Entry 3W5M (X-ray diffraction, 1.80 A resolution); this record covers chain A.

== Chain A ==
Protein: Putative rhamnosidase
From: Streptomyces avermitilis
Notes: EC 3.2.1.40
UniProtKB: Q82PP4 (Q82PP4_STRAW); numbering as in UniProt (aligned over 1-1030)
Amino-acid sequence (1043 residues; row label = number of the first residue in the row):
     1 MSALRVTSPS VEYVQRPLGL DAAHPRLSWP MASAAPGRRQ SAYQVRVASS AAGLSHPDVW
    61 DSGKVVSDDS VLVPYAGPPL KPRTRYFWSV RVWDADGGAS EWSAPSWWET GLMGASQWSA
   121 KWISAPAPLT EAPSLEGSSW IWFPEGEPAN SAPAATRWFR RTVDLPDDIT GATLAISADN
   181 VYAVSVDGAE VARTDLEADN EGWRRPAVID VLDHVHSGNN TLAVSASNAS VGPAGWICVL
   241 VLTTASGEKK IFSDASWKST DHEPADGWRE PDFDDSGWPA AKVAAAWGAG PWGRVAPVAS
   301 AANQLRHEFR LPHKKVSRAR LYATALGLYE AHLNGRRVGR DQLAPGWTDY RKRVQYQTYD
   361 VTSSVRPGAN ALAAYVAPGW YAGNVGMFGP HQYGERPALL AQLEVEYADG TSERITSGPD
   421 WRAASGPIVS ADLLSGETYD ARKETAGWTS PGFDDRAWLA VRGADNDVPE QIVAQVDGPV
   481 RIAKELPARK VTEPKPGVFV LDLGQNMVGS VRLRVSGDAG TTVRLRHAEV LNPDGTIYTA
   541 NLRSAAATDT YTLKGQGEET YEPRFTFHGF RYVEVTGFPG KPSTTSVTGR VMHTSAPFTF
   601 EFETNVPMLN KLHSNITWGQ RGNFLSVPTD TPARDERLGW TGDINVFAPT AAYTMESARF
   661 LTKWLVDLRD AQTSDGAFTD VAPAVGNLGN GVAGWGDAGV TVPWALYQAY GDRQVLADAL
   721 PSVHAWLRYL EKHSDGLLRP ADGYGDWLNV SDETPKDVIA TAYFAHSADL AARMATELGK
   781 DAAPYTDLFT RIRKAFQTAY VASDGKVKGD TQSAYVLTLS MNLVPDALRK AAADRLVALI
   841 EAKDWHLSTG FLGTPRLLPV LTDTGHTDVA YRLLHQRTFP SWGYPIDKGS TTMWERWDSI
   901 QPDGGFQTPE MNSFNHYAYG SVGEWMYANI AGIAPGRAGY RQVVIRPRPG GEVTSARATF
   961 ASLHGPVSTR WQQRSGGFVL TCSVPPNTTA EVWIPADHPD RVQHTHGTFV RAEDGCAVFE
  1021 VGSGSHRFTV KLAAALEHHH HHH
Unresolved in the structure: 1-2, 1033-1043
Construct notes: expression tag (1031-1043)
Metal / ion sites: Ca2+: D179, N180, N228, P233
Curated features (UniProtKB/Swiss-Prot):
  - active site: E636 (Proton donor), E895 (Proton acceptor)
  - binding site (alpha-L-rhamnose): D179, N180, W203, D630, R634 to E636, D643, W695, H916
  - binding site (Ca(2+)): D179, N180, N228, P233
  - mutagenesis: D179 (D179A: Abrogates L-rhamnose binding), N180 (N180A: Abrogates L-rhamnose binding), E636 (E636D/Q: Drastically reduces alpha-L-rhamnosidase activity), E895 (E895D/Q: Drastically reduces alpha-L-rhamnosidase activity)
What the authors report for this chain:
  - catalytic residues: D630 (proposed by the authors, not directly observed)
  - mutagenesis - D179A (50-fold), N180A (50-fold), E636D, E636Q, E895D, E895Q: decreased catalytic activity
  - mutagenesis - D179A, N180A: abolished binding to l-rhamnose
  - mutagenesis - D179A, N180A: unchanged catalytic activity on aryl-rhamnosides
  - specificity-determining residues: E197 to G202 (by similarity / conservation)

== Overview ==
D179, N180, N228 and P233 form the Ca2+ site. From UniProt: active-site residues E636 and E895, 10
alpha-L-rhamnose-binding residues, 4 Ca2+-binding residues and 4 mutagenesis sites. From the paper: the
catalytic residue D630; D179A, N180A and E636D, among others, reduce catalytic activity; 6 substitutions were
tested in all.
Chain A is Putative rhamnosidase (Streptomyces avermitilis); the structure, Crystal Structure of Streptomyces
avermitilis alpha-L-rhamnosidase, was determined by X-ray diffraction together with 3W5N from the same study.
